5WTH - chains A and C of the 5 polymer chains in the assembly; structure by electron microscopy, 4.20 A resolution (low resolution: residue-level contacts below are approximate; hydrogen-bond / salt-bridge calls are withheld).

Chain A:
Protein: Polyprotein
Source organism: Hepatovirus A
Amino-acid sequence (278 residues; row label = number of the first residue in the row):
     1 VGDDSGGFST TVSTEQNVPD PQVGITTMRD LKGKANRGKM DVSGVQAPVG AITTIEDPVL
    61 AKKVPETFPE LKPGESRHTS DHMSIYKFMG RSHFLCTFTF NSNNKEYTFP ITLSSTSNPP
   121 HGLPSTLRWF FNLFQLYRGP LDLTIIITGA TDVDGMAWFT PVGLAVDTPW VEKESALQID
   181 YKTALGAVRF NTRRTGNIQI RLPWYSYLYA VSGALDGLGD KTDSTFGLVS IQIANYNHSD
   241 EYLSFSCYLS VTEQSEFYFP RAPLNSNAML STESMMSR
Unresolved in the structure: 1-2, 30-39, 273-278

Chain C:
Protein: VP3
Source organism: Hepatitis A virus
Amino-acid sequence (246 residues; each row starts with the number of its first residue):
     1 MMRNETRVST TENVVNLSNY EDARAKMSFA LDQEDWKSDP SQGGGIKITH FTTWTSIPTL
    61 AAQFPFNASD SVGQQIKVIP VDPYFFQMTN TNPDQKCITA LASICQMFCF WRGDLVFDFQ
   121 VFPTKYHSGR LLFCFVPGNE LIDVTGITLK QATTAPCAVM DIAGVQSTLR FRVPWISDTP
   181 YRVNRYTKEA HQKGEYTAIG KLIVYCYNRL TSPSNVAHHV RVNVYLSAIN LECFAPLYHA
   241 MDVTTQ

How chain A and chain C interact:
Residue-residue contacts (126):
  Asn-17(A) / Ile-57(C)
  Pro-19(A) / Lys-47(C)
  Pro-19(A) / Thr-53(C)
  Asp-20(A) / Thr-49(C)
  Asp-20(A) / His-50(C)
  Asp-20(A) / Thr-53(C)
  Pro-21(A) / Thr-52(C)
  Gln-22(A) / Thr-52(C)
  Gln-22(A) / Ile-229(C)
  Gly-24(A) / His-50(C)
  Gly-24(A) / Leu-231(C)
  Gly-24(A) / Glu-232(C)
  Ile-25(A) / Glu-232(C)
  Thr-26(A) / Asn-230(C)
  Thr-26(A) / Glu-232(C)
  Gly-50(A) / Arg-170(C)
  Ala-51(A) / Leu-169(C)
  Ala-51(A) / Arg-170(C)
  Ile-52(A) / Gln-166(C)
  Ile-52(A) / Thr-168(C)
  Thr-53(A) / Thr-168(C)
  Thr-53(A) / Arg-170(C)
  Thr-54(A) / Val-165(C)
  Thr-54(A) / Gln-166(C)
  Thr-54(A) / Ser-167(C)
  Ile-55(A) / Gln-120(C)
  Ile-55(A) / Thr-168(C)
  Glu-56(A) / Gln-120(C)
  Glu-56(A) / Ser-167(C)
  Leu-60(A) / Arg-170(C)
  Ala-61(A) / Arg-170(C)
  Lys-63(A) / Arg-170(C)
  Val-64(A) / Arg-170(C)
  Pro-65(A) / Arg-170(C)
  Pro-65(A) / Arg-172(C)
  Thr-67(A) / Phe-171(C)
  Thr-67(A) / Arg-172(C)
  Phe-68(A) / Pro-156(C)
  Phe-68(A) / Cys-157(C)
  Phe-68(A) / Phe-171(C)
  Glu-70(A) / Asp-114(C)
  Glu-70(A) / Arg-172(C)
  Ser-76(A) / Glu-232(C)
  His-78(A) / Glu-232(C)
  His-82(A) / Cys-233(C)
  His-82(A) / Phe-234(C)
  Met-83(A) / His-50(C)
  Met-83(A) / Phe-51(C)
  Met-83(A) / Glu-232(C)
  Met-83(A) / Cys-233(C)
  Ser-84(A) / Thr-49(C)
  Ser-84(A) / His-50(C)
  Ile-85(A) / Ile-48(C)
  Ile-85(A) / Thr-49(C)
  Ile-85(A) / His-50(C)
  Ile-85(A) / Phe-51(C)
  Tyr-86(A) / Lys-47(C)
  Phe-88(A) / Pro-236(C)
  Gly-90(A) / Tyr-20(C)
  Arg-91(A) / Leu-17(C)
  Arg-91(A) / Ser-18(C)
  Arg-91(A) / Pro-236(C)
  Ser-92(A) / Leu-17(C)
  Ser-125(A) / Tyr-238(C)
  Thr-126(A) / Tyr-238(C)
  Trp-129(A) / Ser-103(C)
  Trp-129(A) / Gln-106(C)
  Trp-129(A) / Met-107(C)
  Leu-133(A) / Trp-54(C)
  Arg-138(A) / Lys-37(C)
  Arg-138(A) / Asp-39(C)
  Ile-146(A) / Val-15(C)
  Thr-195(A) / Asn-13(C)
  Asn-197(A) / Asn-13(C)
  Asn-197(A) / Val-15(C)
  Gln-199(A) / Asp-22(C)
  Gln-199(A) / Ala-23(C)
  Gln-199(A) / Arg-24(C)
  Gln-199(A) / Ala-25(C)
  Gln-199(A) / Lys-26(C)
  Gln-199(A) / Met-27(C)
  Ile-200(A) / Ala-25(C)
  Ile-200(A) / Met-27(C)
  Ile-200(A) / Ser-28(C)
  Ile-200(A) / Phe-29(C)
  Arg-201(A) / Ala-25(C)
  Arg-201(A) / Met-27(C)
  Arg-201(A) / Ser-28(C)
  Arg-201(A) / Phe-29(C)
  Pro-203(A) / Phe-29(C)
  Trp-204(A) / Trp-36(C)
  Tyr-205(A) / Ala-30(C)
  Tyr-205(A) / Leu-31(C)
  Tyr-209(A) / Asp-39(C)
  Tyr-209(A) / Pro-40(C)
  Tyr-209(A) / Ser-41(C)
  Tyr-209(A) / Gln-42(C)
  Tyr-209(A) / Gly-43(C)
  Tyr-248(A) / Leu-17(C)
  Glu-253(A) / Tyr-20(C)
  Glu-256(A) / Ser-38(C)
  Glu-256(A) / Asp-39(C)
  Glu-256(A) / Lys-47(C)
  Phe-257(A) / Ile-46(C)
  Phe-257(A) / Lys-47(C)
  Tyr-258(A) / Asp-39(C)
  Tyr-258(A) / Gly-43(C)
  Tyr-258(A) / Ile-46(C)
  Phe-259(A) / Ile-46(C)
  Phe-259(A) / Ile-48(C)
  Pro-260(A) / Ile-48(C)
  Pro-260(A) / Trp-54(C)
  Arg-261(A) / Trp-54(C)
  Pro-263(A) / Thr-99(C)
  Pro-263(A) / Ser-103(C)
  Leu-264(A) / Ile-98(C)
  Asn-265(A) / Gln-95(C)
  Asn-265(A) / Lys-96(C)
  Asn-265(A) / Ile-98(C)
  Ser-266(A) / Met-241(C)
  Asn-267(A) / Gln-95(C)
  Asn-267(A) / Lys-96(C)
  Met-269(A) / Tyr-238(C)
  Met-269(A) / Ala-240(C)
  Leu-270(A) / Tyr-238(C)
  Ser-271(A) / Tyr-238(C)
Other interface residues (no listed pair), chain A (78 interface residues in all): Val-23, Lys-62, Asp-81, Leu-136, Pro-140, Asp-142, Ala-157, Phe-159, Gly-186, Ala-187, Arg-194, Leu-202, Thr-252
Other interface residues (no listed pair), chain C (76 interface residues in all): Val-14, Asn-19, Thr-55, Ser-56, Phe-86, Asp-94, Ala-100, Ile-104, Phe-108, Arg-112, Val-116, Asp-118, Pro-174, Val-243

Summary:
The interface between chain A and chain C involves 78 residues on one side and 76 on the other.
Here chain A is Polyprotein (Hepatovirus A) and chain C is VP3 (Hepatitis A virus). Entry 5WTH (Cryo-EM
structure for Hepatitis A virus complexed with FAB) was determined by electron microscopy (same publication as
5WTE, 5WTF and 5WTG).
